Entry 6Q8X (X-ray diffraction, 3.51 A resolution); this record covers chains L and M of the 16 polymer chains in the assembly.

# Chain L
Name: NADH-quinone oxidoreductase subunit 12
Source organism: Thermus thermophilus (strain HB8 / ATCC 27634 / DSM 579)
Notes: EC 1.6.5.11
UniProt: Q56227 (NQO12_THET8); residue numbers follow UniProt; this construct covers 1-606
Amino-acid sequence (606 residues; numbered 1 to 606; the number before each row is that of its first residue):
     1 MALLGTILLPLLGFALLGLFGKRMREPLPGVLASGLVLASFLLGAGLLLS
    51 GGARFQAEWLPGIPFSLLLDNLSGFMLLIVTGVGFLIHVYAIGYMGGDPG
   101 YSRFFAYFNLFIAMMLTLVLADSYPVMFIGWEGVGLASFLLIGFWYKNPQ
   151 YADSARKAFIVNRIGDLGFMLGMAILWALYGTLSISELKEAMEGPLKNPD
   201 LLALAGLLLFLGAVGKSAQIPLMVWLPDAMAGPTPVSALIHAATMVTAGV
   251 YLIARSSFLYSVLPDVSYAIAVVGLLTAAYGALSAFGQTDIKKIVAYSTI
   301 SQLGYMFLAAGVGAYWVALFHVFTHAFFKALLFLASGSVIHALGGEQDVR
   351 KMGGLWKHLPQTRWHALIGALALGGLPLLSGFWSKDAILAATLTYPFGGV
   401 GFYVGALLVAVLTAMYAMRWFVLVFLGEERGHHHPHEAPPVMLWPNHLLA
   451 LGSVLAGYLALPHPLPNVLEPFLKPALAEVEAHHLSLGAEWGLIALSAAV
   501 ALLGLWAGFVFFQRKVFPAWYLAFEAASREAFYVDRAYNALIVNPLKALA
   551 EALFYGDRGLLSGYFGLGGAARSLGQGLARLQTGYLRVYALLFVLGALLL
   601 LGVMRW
Not modelled in the structure: 606

# Chain M
Name: NADH-quinone oxidoreductase subunit 13
Source organism: Thermus thermophilus (strain HB8 / ATCC 27634 / DSM 579)
Notes: EC 1.6.5.11
UniProt: Q56228 (NQO13_THET8); numbering as in UniProt (aligned over 1-469)
Amino-acid sequence (469 residues; row label = number of the first residue in the row):
     1 MVVLAVLLPVVFGALLLLGLPRALGVLGAGLSFLLNLYLFLTHPGGVAHA
    51 FQAPLLPGAGVYWAFGLDGLSALFFLTIALTVFLGALVARVEGRFLGLAL
   101 LMEGLLLGLFAARDLLVFYVFFEAALIPALLMLYLYGGEGRTRALYTFVL
   151 FTLVGSLPMLAAVLGARLLSGSPTFLLEDLLAHPLQEEAAFWVFLGFALA
   201 FAIKTPLFPLHAWLPPFHQENHPSGLADALGTLYKVGVFAFFRFAIPLAP
   251 EGFAQAQGLLLFLAALSALYGAWVAFAAKDFKTLLAYAGLSHMGVAALGV
   301 FSGTPEGAMGGLYLLAASGVYTGGLFLLAGRLYERTGTLEIGRYRGLAQS
   351 APGLAALALILFLAMVGLPGLSGFPGEFLTLLGAYKASPWLAALAFLSVI
   401 ASAAYALTAFQKTFWEEGGSGVKDLAGAEWGFALLSVLALLLMGVFPGYF
   451 ARGLHPLAEAFAKLLGGGA
Not modelled in the structure: 468-469

# Chain L / chain M interface
Pairs across the interface - 74 pairs, chain L then chain M:
  Glu58(L) with Tyr449(M)
  Trp59(L) with Gly444(M); Val445(M), hydrogen bond (side chain-backbone); Pro447(M); Gly448(M); Arg452(M), hydrogen bond (backbone-side chain)
  Leu60(L) with Pro375(M), hydrophobic; Pro447(M), hydrophobic; Arg452(M)
  Pro61(L) with Arg452(M)
  Pro125(L) with Phe378(M), hydrophobic
  Phe128(L) with Pro369(M), hydrophobic; Phe374(M), hydrophobic
  Ile129(L) with Pro369(M), hydrophobic
  Glu132(L) with Leu368(M); Pro369(M)
  Leu136(L) with Leu363(M), hydrophobic
  Phe139(L) with Leu407(M), hydrophobic; Trp415(M)
  Leu140(L) with Leu359(M), hydrophobic
  Gly143(L) with Trp415(M)
  Tyr146(L) with Gln349(M); Trp415(M)
  Lys147(L) with Gln349(M), hydrogen bond
  Ala152(L) with Gln411(M)
  Asp153(L) with Gln411(M), hydrogen bond
  Phe159(L) with Leu407(M), hydrophobic
  Ile160(L) with Ala404(M), hydrophobic
  Arg163(L) with Val366(M), hydrogen bond (side chain-backbone); Gly367(M), hydrogen bond (side chain-backbone); Glu377(M), salt bridge; Val399(M), hydrogen bond (side chain-backbone); Ser402(M); Ala403(M)
  Leu167(L) with Phe396(M); Leu397(M), hydrophobic; Val399(M), hydrophobic
  Met170(L) with Glu377(M); Leu381(M); Phe396(M), hydrophobic
  Leu171(L) with Leu381(M), hydrophobic; Ala393(M), hydrophobic
  Met173(L) with Phe378(M), hydrophobic
  Ala174(L) with Leu381(M), hydrophobic; Tyr385(M)
  Ile175(L) with Tyr385(M)
  Trp177(L) with Glu306(M), hydrogen bond; Leu382(M)
  Ala178(L) with Tyr385(M), hydrophobic
  Leu201(L) with Tyr385(M)
  Leu546(L) with Trp273(M), hydrophobic
  Lys547(L) with Phe276(M)
  Leu549(L) with Trp273(M), hydrophobic
  Ala550(L) with Phe276(M), hydrophobic; Ala277(M)
  Glu551(L) with Ala277(M)
  Leu553(L) with Tyr270(M), hydrogen bond (backbone-side chain); Trp273(M), hydrophobic; Val274(M), hydrophobic
  Phe554(L) with Val274(M), hydrophobic; Ala277(M), hydrophobic; Ala278(M), hydrophobic; Thr283(M)
  Asp557(L) with His211(M), salt bridge; Tyr270(M), hydrogen bond (backbone-side chain); Tyr287(M), hydrogen bond
  Leu560(L) with Pro209(M)
  Leu561(L) with Ala212(M); Pro216(M), hydrophobic
  Tyr564(L) with Phe151(M), hydrophobic; Pro209(M), hydrogen bond (side chain-backbone); Leu210(M); Ala212(M), hydrophobic
  Phe565(L) with Thr147(M)
Other interface residues (no listed pair), chain L (48 interface residues in all): Ile63, Tyr151, Ala155, Arg156, Ile164, Leu183, Gly556, Arg572
Other interface residues (no listed pair), chain M (59 interface residues in all): Arg143, Pro215, Lys279, Met309, Leu379, Lys386, Ile400, Thr408, Glu416, Glu417, Gly418, Phe446, His455

# Overview
Chain L and chain M form an interface of 48 and 59 residues respectively, with 12 hydrogen bonds and 2 salt
bridges. Among the polar pairs are Arg163(L)-Glu377(M), Asp557(L)-His211(M) and Trp59(L)-Val445(M).
Chain L is NADH-quinone oxidoreductase subunit 12 and chain M is NADH-quinone oxidoreductase subunit 13, both
from Thermus thermophilus (strain HB8 / ATCC 27634 / DSM 579); the structure, Respiratory complex I from
Thermus thermophilus with bound Pyridaben, was determined by X-ray diffraction (same publication as 6I0D,
6I1P, 6Q8O, 6Q8W, 6Y11, 6ZIY and 3 further entries).
